7YV9 - chains H and N of the 16 polymer chains in the assembly; structure by electron microscopy, 4.78 A resolution (low resolution: residue-level contacts below are approximate; hydrogen-bond / salt-bridge calls are withheld).

== Chain H ==
Name: Unconventional myosin-Va
Organism: Mus musculus
UniProtKB: D3YZ62 (D3YZ62_MOUSE); numbering as in UniProt (aligned over 1-1828)
Chain sequence (1828 residues; each row starts with the number of its first residue):
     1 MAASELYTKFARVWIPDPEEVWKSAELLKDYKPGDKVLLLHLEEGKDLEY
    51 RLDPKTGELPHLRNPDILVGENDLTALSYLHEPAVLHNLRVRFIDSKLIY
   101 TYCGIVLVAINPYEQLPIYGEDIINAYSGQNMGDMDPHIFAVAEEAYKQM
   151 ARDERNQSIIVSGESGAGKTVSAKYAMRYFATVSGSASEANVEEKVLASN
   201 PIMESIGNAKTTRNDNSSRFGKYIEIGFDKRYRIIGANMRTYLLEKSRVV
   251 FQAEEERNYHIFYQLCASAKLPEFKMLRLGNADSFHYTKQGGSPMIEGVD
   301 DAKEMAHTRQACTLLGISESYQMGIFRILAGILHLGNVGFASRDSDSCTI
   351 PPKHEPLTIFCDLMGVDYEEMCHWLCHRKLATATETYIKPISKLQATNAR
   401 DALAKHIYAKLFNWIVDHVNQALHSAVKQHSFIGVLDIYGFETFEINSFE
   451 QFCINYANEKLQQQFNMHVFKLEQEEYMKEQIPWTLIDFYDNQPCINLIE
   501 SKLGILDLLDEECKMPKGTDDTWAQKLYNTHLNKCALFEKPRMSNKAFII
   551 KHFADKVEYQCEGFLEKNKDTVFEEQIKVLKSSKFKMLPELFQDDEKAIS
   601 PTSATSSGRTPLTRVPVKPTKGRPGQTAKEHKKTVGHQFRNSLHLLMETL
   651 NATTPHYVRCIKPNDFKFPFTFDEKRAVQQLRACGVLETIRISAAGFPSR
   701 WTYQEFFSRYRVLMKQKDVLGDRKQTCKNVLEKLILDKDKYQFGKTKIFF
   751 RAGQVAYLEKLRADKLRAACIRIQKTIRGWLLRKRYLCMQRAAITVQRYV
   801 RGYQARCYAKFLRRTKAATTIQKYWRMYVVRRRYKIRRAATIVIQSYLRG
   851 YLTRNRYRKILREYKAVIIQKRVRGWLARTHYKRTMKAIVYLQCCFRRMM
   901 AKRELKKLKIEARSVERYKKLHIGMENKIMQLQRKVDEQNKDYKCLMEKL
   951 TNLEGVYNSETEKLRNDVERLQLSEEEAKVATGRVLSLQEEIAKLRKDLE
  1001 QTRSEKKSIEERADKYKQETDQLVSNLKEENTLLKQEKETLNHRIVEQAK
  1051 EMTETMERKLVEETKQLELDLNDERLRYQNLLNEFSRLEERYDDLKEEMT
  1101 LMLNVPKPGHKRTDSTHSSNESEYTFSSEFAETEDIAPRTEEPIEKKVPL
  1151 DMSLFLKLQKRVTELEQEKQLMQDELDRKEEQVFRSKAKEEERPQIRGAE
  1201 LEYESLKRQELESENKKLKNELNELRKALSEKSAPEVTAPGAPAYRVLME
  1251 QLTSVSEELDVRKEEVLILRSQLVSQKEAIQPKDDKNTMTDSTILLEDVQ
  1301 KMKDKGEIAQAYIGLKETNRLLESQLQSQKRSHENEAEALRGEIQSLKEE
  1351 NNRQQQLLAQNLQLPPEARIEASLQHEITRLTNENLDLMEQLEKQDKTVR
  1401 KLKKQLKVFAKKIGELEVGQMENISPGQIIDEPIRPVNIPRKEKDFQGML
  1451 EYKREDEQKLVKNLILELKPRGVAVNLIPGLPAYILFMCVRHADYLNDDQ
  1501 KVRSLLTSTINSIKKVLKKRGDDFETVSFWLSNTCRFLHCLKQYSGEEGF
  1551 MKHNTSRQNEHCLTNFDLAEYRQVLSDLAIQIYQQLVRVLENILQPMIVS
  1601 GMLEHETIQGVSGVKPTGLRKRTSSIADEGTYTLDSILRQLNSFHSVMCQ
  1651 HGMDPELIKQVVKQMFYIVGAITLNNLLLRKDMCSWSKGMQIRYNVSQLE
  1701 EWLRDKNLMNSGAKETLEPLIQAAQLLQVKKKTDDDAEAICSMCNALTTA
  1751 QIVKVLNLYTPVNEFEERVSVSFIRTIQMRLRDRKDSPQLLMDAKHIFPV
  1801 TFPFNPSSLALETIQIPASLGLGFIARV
Not modelled in the structure: 1-3, 533-536, 597-630, 1103-1828
Reported in the primary citation:
  - mutagenesis - V1437F: increased binding to GTD
  - mutagenesis - V1437F: decreased catalytic activity
  - mutagenesis - E1089K, V1437Q: increased catalytic activity on Rab11a
  - mutagenesis - D134K/D136K, E926K, M930Q, W1686Q: increased catalytic activity

== Chain N ==
Name: Calmodulin-1
Organism: Mus musculus
UniProtKB: P0DP26 (CALM1_MOUSE); residue numbers follow UniProt; this construct covers 1-149
Chain sequence (149 residues; each row starts with the number of its first residue):
     1 MADQLTEEQIAEFKEAFSLFDKDGDGTITTKQLGTVMRSLGQNPTEAELQ
    51 DMINEVDADGNGTIDFPQFLTMMARKMKDTDSEEEIREAFRVFDKDGNGY
   101 ISAAQLRHVMTNLGEKLTDEEVDEMIREADIDGDGQVNYEQFVQMMTAK
Not modelled in the structure: 1
Sequence notes: engineered mutation Q32 (Glu in P0DP26), Q68 (Glu in P0DP26), Q105 (Glu in P0DP26), Q141 (Glu in P0DP26)
Swiss-Prot annotation at these positions:
  - binding site (Ca(2+)): D21, D23, D25, T27, D57, D59, N61, T63, D94, D96, N98, Y100, D130, D132, D134, Q136
  - modified residue: A2 (N-acetylalanine), K22 (N6-acetyllysine), T45 (Phosphothreonine), S82 (Phosphoserine), K95 (N6-acetyllysine), Y100 (Phosphotyrosine), S102 (Phosphoserine), T111 (Phosphothreonine), K116 (N6,N6,N6-trimethyllysine), Y139 (Phosphotyrosine)
  - cross-link: K22 (Glycyl lysine isopeptide (Lys-Gly) (interchain with G-Cter in SUMO2))

== Interface between chain H and chain N ==
Pairs across the interface (60):
  R884(H) with V92(N)
  T885(H) with L113(N)
  A888(H) with V92(N)
  I889(H) with L113(N); G114(N)
  Y891(H) with I86(N); A89(N)
  L892(H) with M110(N); L117(N)
  Q893(H) with E46(N); L113(N); G114(N); E115(N); L117(N)
  C894(H) with N43(N); P44(N)
  C895(H) with M146(N)
  F896(H) with M110(N); E121(N); M125(N)
  R897(H) with R38(N); E46(N); E115(N); L117(N); E121(N)
  R898(H) with R38(N); G41(N); Q42(N); N43(N); M146(N); K149(N)
  M899(H) with M125(N); E128(N); F142(N); M146(N)
  M900(H) with E121(N); E124(N)
  A901(H) with R38(N)
  K902(H) with K149(N)
  R903(H) with E124(N); E128(N)
  E904(H) with F20(N); K31(N)
  L905(H) with S39(N)
  L908(H) with L19(N)
  K909(H) with L19(N)
  E911(H) with L19(N)
  R913(H) with S18(N); L19(N); D21(N)
  R917(H) with D23(N); G24(N); D25(N)
  Y918(H) with K14(N)
  L921(H) with D65(N); F66(N)
  H922(H) with K14(N)
  M925(H) with K14(N); L70(N)
  K928(H) with P67(N)
Also at the interface, not in a pair above, chain H (30 interface residues in all): K906
Also at the interface, not in a pair above, chain N (45 interface residues in all): E7, E12, E15, K22, G26, T35, F90, R91, V109, M145

== In short ==
30 residues of chain H face 45 of chain N across their interface. UniProt lists 16 Ca2+-binding residues on
chain N. From the paper: D134K/D136K, E926K and M930Q of chain H, among others, increase catalytic activity;
E1089K and V1437Q of chain H increase catalytic activity on Rab11a; 7 substitutions were tested in all.
Chain H is Unconventional myosin-Va and chain N is Calmodulin-1, both from Mus musculus; the structure,
Cryo-EM structure of full-length Myosin Va in the autoinhibited state, was determined by electron microscopy.
